1WLV - chains A and C of the 4 polymer chains in the assembly; structure by X-ray diffraction, 1.90 A resolution.

== Chain A (and C) ==
Protein: phenylacetic acid degradation protein PaaI
Organism: Thermus thermophilus HB8
Notes: chain C of this document is another copy of the same molecule, construct and numbering; everything in this record applies to it too
UniProt: Q5SJP3 (Q5SJP3_THET8); numbering as in UniProt (aligned over 1-136)
Sequence (136 residues; row label = number of the first residue in the row):
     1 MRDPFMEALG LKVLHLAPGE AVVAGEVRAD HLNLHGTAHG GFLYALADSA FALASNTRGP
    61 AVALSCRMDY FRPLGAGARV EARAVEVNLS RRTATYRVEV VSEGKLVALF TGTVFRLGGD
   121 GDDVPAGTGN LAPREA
Not modelled in the structure: 118-136 (chain C: 1-2, 118-136)
Residues lining bound ligands: coenzyme A (COA): Val62, Ala63, Leu64, Phe115, Leu117

== Interface between chain A and chain C ==
Residue-residue contacts (73):
  Met1(A) with Leu34(C), hydrophobic
  Arg2(A) with Leu34(C)
  Asp3(A) with Leu32(C); Asn33(C); Leu34(C), hydrogen bond (side chain-backbone); His39(C), salt bridge
  Pro4(A) with Ala29(C); Asp30(C); Leu32(C); Asn33(C)
  Phe5(A) with Leu9(C), hydrophobic; Asp30(C); His31(C); Leu32(C), hydrogen bond (backbone-backbone); His39(C); Gly41(C); Phe42(C)
  Ala8(A) with Asp30(C)
  Leu9(A) with Phe5(C), hydrophobic
  Ala29(A) with Pro4(C)
  Asp30(A) with Pro4(C); Phe5(C), hydrogen bond (backbone-backbone); Ala8(C)
  His31(A) with Phe5(C)
  Leu32(A) with Asp3(C); Pro4(C); Phe5(C), hydrogen bond (backbone-backbone)
  Asn33(A) with Asp3(C); Pro4(C)
  Leu34(A) with Asp3(C)
  His35(A) with Asn56(C)
  His39(A) with Asp3(C); Phe5(C); Ala45(C); Asp48(C), salt bridge; Ser49(C), hydrogen bond
  Gly40(A) with Tyr44(C); Asp48(C)
  Gly41(A) with Phe5(C); Tyr44(C); Asp48(C), hydrogen bond (backbone-side chain)
  Phe42(A) with Phe5(C)
  Tyr44(A) with Gly40(C); Gly41(C); Tyr44(C), hydrophobic; Met68(C); Tyr70(C), hydrogen bond
  Asp48(A) with His39(C), salt bridge; Gly40(C); Gly41(C), hydrogen bond (side chain-backbone)
  Ser49(A) with His39(C), hydrogen bond
  Asn56(A) with His35(C), hydrogen bond
  Ala61(A) with His35(C), hydrogen bond (backbone-side chain)
  Ala63(A) with Tyr70(C)
  Leu64(A) with Met68(C); Asp69(C); Tyr70(C), hydrogen bond (backbone-backbone)
  Ser65(A) with Arg67(C), hydrogen bond; Met68(C); Asp69(C), hydrogen bond
  Cys66(A) with Cys66(C); Arg67(C); Met68(C), hydrogen bond (backbone-backbone)
  Arg67(A) with Ser65(C), hydrogen bond; Cys66(C)
  Met68(A) with Leu64(C); Ser65(C); Cys66(C), hydrogen bond (backbone-backbone)
  Asp69(A) with Leu64(C); Ser65(C), hydrogen bond
  Tyr70(A) with Tyr44(C), hydrogen bond; Ala63(C); Leu64(C), hydrogen bond (backbone-backbone)
Interface residues without a listed pair, chain A (35 interface residues in all): Met6, Ala45, Ala52, Val62

== Summary ==
Chain A and chain C form an interface of 35 and 29 residues respectively; the contacts include 20 hydrogen
bonds and 3 salt bridges. Polar contacts include Asp3(A)-His39(C), His39(A)-Asp48(C) and Asp3(A)-Leu34(C).
Chain A binds coenzyme A.
Chain A and chain C are both phenylacetic acid degradation protein PaaI (Thermus thermophilus HB8); the
structure, Crystal structure of TT0310 protein from Thermus thermophilus HB8, was determined by X-ray
diffraction (same publication as 1WLU, 1WM6, 1WN3 and 1J1Y).
